Entry 6B0H (X-ray diffraction, 2.70 A resolution); this record covers chains D and C of the 3 polymer chains in the assembly.

Chain D:
Molecule: 1262 antibody, heavy chain
Source organism: Homo sapiens
Notes: antibody fragment or engineered binder
Chain sequence (223 residues; row label = number of the first residue in the row; note: 1 number in that range is skipped by the numbering (no residue carries it; nothing is unmodelled there); a row labelled like 82A-82C holds insertion residues (82A, then the next letters in order)):
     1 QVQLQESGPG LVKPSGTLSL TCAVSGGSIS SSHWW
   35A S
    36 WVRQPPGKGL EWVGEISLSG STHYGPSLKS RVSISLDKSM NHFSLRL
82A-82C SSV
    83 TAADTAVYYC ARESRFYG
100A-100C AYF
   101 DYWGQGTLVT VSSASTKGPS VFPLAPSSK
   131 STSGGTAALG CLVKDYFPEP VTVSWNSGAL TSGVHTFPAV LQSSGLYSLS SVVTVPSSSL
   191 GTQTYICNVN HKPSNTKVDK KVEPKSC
Not modelled in the structure: 1
Disulfide bonds: Cys22-Cys92, Cys141-Cys197

Chain C:
Molecule: 1262 antibody, light chain
Source organism: Homo sapiens
Notes: antibody fragment or engineered binder
Chain sequence (214 residues; numbered 1 to 214; the number before each row is that of its first residue):
     1 DIQLTQSPSF LSASVGDRVT ITCWASQGIN SYLAWYQQKP GKTPKLLIYA ASTLQSGVPS
    61 RFSGSGSGTE FTLTISSLQP EDFATYYCQQ LNSYPCSFGQ GTTLEIKRTV AAPSVFIFPP
   121 SDEQLKSGTA SVVCLLNNFY PREAKVQWKV DNALQSGNSQ ESVTEQDSKD STYSLSSTLT
   181 LSKADYEKHK VYACEVTHQG LSSPVTKSFN RGEC
Not modelled in the structure: 214
Disulfide bonds: Cys23-Cys88, Cys134-Cys194

Interface between chain D and chain C:
Residue-residue contacts (79; chain D residue first):
  Val37(D) with Phe98(C), hydrophobic
  Gln39(D) with Gln38(C), hydrogen bond; Tyr87(C), hydrogen bond
  Lys43(D) with Tyr87(C)
  Gly44(D) with Tyr87(C)
  Leu45(D) with Tyr87(C), hydrophobic; Phe98(C)
  Trp47(D) with Tyr94(C), hydrophobic; Pro95(C), hydrophobic; Cys96(C), hydrophobic; Phe98(C)
  Glu50(D) with Leu91(C); Tyr94(C), hydrogen bond
  His58(D) with Tyr94(C)
  Pro61(D) with Asp1(C); Pro95(C)
  Tyr91(D) with Gln38(C), hydrogen bond; Lys42(C), hydrogen bond (side chain-backbone); Pro44(C)
  Glu95(D) with Leu91(C)
  Arg97(D) with Tyr94(C), hydrogen bond
  Phe98(D) with Tyr49(C)
  Tyr99(D) with Tyr32(C); Tyr49(C); Ala50(C)
  Gly100(D) with Tyr32(C)
  Ala100A(D) with Gln89(C), hydrogen bond (backbone-side chain); Leu91(C)
  Tyr100B(D) with Ala34(C), hydrophobic; Tyr36(C); Leu46(C), hydrophobic; Tyr49(C); Gln89(C)
  Phe100C(D) with Tyr36(C), hydrogen bond (backbone-side chain); Leu46(C); Gln89(C); Cys96(C), hydrophobic; Phe98(C), hydrophobic
  Trp103(D) with Tyr36(C); Thr43(C); Pro44(C)
  Gly104(D) with Thr43(C), hydrogen bond (backbone-side chain)
  Gln105(D) with Thr43(C)
  Phe122(D) with Ser121(C); Gln124(C)
  Pro123(D) with Ser121(C)
  Leu124(D) with Phe118(C); Val133(C), hydrophobic
  Ala125(D) with Phe118(C)
  Lys129(D) with Phe116(C); Ile117(C), hydrogen bond (backbone-backbone); Lys207(C); Ser208(C), hydrogen bond (side chain-backbone)
  Ser131(D) with Phe116(C); Phe118(C)
  Thr132(D) with Phe116(C)
  Ser133(D) with Ser114(C), hydrogen bond; Phe116(C)
  Ala138(D) with Phe116(C), hydrophobic; Phe118(C)
  Leu142(D) with Ser131(C)
  Lys144(D) with Gln124(C); Ser131(C)
  His165(D) with Ser174(C)
  Phe167(D) with Leu135(C), hydrophobic; Ser162(C); Thr164(C); Ser174(C); Leu175(C); Ser176(C)
  Pro168(D) with Ser162(C), hydrogen bond (backbone-side chain); Val163(C)
  Val170(D) with Gln160(C); Glu161(C)
  Leu171(D) with Gln160(C), hydrogen bond (backbone-side chain)
  Gln172(D) with Gln160(C)
  Val182(D) with Leu135(C), hydrophobic
  Thr184(D) with Asn137(C)
  Cys217(D) with Glu213(C), hydrogen bond (side chain-backbone)
Interface residues without a listed pair, chain D (47 interface residues in all): Glu46, Asp101, Pro126, Ser128, Leu139, Lys215
Interface residues without a listed pair, chain C (48 interface residues in all): Gly41, Gln55, Gln100, Pro119, Glu123, Thr129, Asn138, Thr180, Phe209

Summary:
47 residues of chain D and 48 residues of chain C are in contact, with 15 hydrogen bonds. Polar contacts
include Gln39(D)-Gln38(C), Gln39(D)-Tyr87(C) and Glu50(D)-Tyr94(C).
Here chain D is 1262 antibody, heavy chain and chain C is 1262 antibody, light chain, both from Homo sapiens.
Entry 6B0H (Crystal structure of Pfs25 in complex with the transmission blocking antibody 1262) was determined
by X-ray diffraction (same publication as 6B0E).
